Entry 8I5G (electron microscopy, 2.70 A resolution); this record covers chains C and A of the 3 polymer chains in the assembly.

Chain C:
Name: Sodium channel subunit beta-2
Organism: Homo sapiens
Reference sequence: O60939 (SCN2B_HUMAN); numbering as in UniProt (aligned over 1-215)
Sequence (215 residues; each row starts with the number of its first residue):
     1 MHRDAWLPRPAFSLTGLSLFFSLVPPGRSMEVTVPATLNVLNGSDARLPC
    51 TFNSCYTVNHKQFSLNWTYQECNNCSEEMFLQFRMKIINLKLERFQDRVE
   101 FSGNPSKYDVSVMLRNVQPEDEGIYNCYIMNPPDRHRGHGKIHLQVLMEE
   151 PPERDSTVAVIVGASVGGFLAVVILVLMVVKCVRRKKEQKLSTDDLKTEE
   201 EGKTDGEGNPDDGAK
Disordered / not traced: 1-29, 149-215
Disulfides: Cys50-Cys127, Cys72-Cys75
Curated features (UniProtKB/Swiss-Prot):
  - site (Binds SCN2A): Tyr56, Arg135
  - modified residue: Ser192 (Phosphoserine), Thr204 (Phosphothreonine)
  - glycosylation (N-linked (GlcNAc...) asparagine): Asn42, Asn66, Asn74
  - natural variant: Arg28 (R28Q: In ATFB14; R28W: In ATFB14), Asp211 (D211G: Found in a patient with Brugada syndrome; uncertain significance)
  - mutagenesis: Cys55 (C55A/S: Does not bind alpha subunit. Loss of ability to protect alpha subunit from inhibition by the spider protoxin-II)

Chain A:
Name: Sodium channel protein type 9 subunit alpha
Organism: Homo sapiens
Reference sequence: Q15858 (SCN9A_HUMAN); residues 1-1988 here = UniProt positions 1-1988
Sequence (1988 residues; each row starts with the number of its first residue):
     1 MAMLPPPGPQSFVHFTKQSLALIEQRIAERKSKEPKEEKKDDDEEAPKPS
    51 SDLEAGKQLPFIYGDIPPGMVSEPLEDLDPYYADKKTFIVLNKGKTIFRF
   101 NATPALYMLSPFSPLRRISIKILVHSLFSMLIMCTILTNCIFMTMNNPPD
   151 WTKNVEYTFTGIYTFESLVKILARGFCVGEFTFLRDPWNWLDFVVIVFAY
   201 LTEFVNLGNVSALRTFRVLRALKTISVIPGLKTIVGALIQSVKKLSDVMI
   251 LTVFCLSVFALIGLQLFMGNLKHKCFRNSLENNETLESIMNTLESEEDFR
   301 KYFYYLEGSKDALLCGFSTDSGQCPEGYTCVKIGRNPDYGYTSFDTFSWA
   351 FLALFRLMTQDYWENLYQQTLRAAGKTYMIFFVVVIFLGSFYLINLILAV
   401 VAMAYEEQNQANIEEAKQKELEFQQMLDRLKKEQEEAEAIAAAAAEYTSI
   451 RRSRIMGLSESSSETSKLSSKSAKERRNRRKKKNQKKLSSGEEKGDAEKL
   501 SKSESEDSIRRKSFHLGVEGHRRAHEKRLSTPNQSPLSIRGSLFSARRSS
   551 RTSLFSFKGRGRDIGSETEFADDEHSIFGDNESRRGSLFVPHRPQERRSS
   601 NISQASRSPPMLPVNGKMHSAVDCNGVVSLVDGRSALMLPNGQLLPEVII
   651 DKATSDDSGTTNQIHKKRRCSSYLLSEDMLNDPNLRQRAMSRASILTNTV
   701 EELEESRQKCPPWWYRFAHKFLIWNCSPYWIKFKKCIYFIVMDPFVDLAI
   751 TICIVLNTLFMAMEHHPMTEEFKNVLAIGNLVFTGIFAAEMVLKLIAMDP
   801 YEYFQVGWNIFDSLIVTLSLVELFLADVEGLSVLRSFRLLRVFKLAKSWP
   851 TLNMLIKIIGNSVGALGNLTLVLAIIVFIFAVVGMQLFGKSYKECVCKIN
   901 DDCTLPRWHMNDFFHSFLIVFRVLCGEWIETMWDCMEVAGQAMCLIVYMM
   951 VMVIGNLVVLNLFLALLLSSFSSDNLTAIEEDPDANNLQIAVTRIKKGIN
  1001 YVKQTLREFILKAFSKKPKISREIRQAEDLNTKKENYISNHTLAEMSKGH
  1051 NFLKEKDKISGFGSSVDKHLMEDSDGQSFIHNPSLTVTVPIAPGESDLEN
  1101 MNAEELSSDSDSEYSKVRLNRSSSSECSTVDNPLPGEGEEAEAEPMNSDE
  1151 PEACFTDGCVWRFSCCQVNIESGKGKIWWNIRKTCYKIVEHSWFESFIVL
  1201 MILLSSGALAFEDIYIERKKTIKIILEYADKIFTYIFILEMLLKWIAYGY
  1251 KTYFTNAWCWLDFLIVDVSLVTLVANTLGYSDLGPIKSLRTLRALRPLRA
  1301 LSRFEGMRVVVNALIGAIPSIMNVLLVCLIFWLIFSIMGVNLFAGKFYEC
  1351 INTTDGSRFPASQVPNRSECFALMNVSQNVRWKNLKVNFDNVGLGYLSLL
  1401 QVATFKGWTIIMYAAVDSVNVDKQPKYEYSLYMYIYFVVFIIFGSFFTLN
  1451 LFIGVIIDNFNQQKKKLGGQDIFMTEEQKKYYNAMKKLGSKKPQKPIPRP
  1501 GNKIQGCIFDLVTNQAFDISIMVLICLNMVTMMVEKEGQSQHMTEVLYWI
  1551 NVVFIILFTGECVLKLISLRHYYFTVGWNIFDFVVVIISIVGMFLADLIE
  1601 TYFVSPTLFRVIRLARIGRILRLVKGAKGIRTLLFALMMSLPALFNIGLL
  1651 LFLVMFIYAIFGMSNFAYVKKEDGINDMFNFETFGNSMICLFQITTSAGW
  1701 DGLLAPILNSKPPDCDPKKVHPGSSVEGDCGNPSVGIFYFVSYIIISFLV
  1751 VVNMYIAVILENFSVATEESTEPLSEDDFEMFYEVWEKFDPDATQFIEFS
  1801 KLSDFAAALDPPLLIAKPNKVQLIAMDLPMVSGDRIHCLDILFAFTKRVL
  1851 GESGEMDSLRSQMEERFMSANPSKVSYEPITTTLKRKQEDVSATVIQRAY
  1901 RRYRLRQNVKNISSIYIKDGDRDDDLLNKKDMAFDNVNENSSPEKTDATS
  1951 STTSPPSYDSVTKPDKEKYEQDRTEKEDKGKDSKESKK
Disordered / not traced: 1-7, 35-46, 207-208, 419-727, 826-830, 1015-1174, 1769-1988
Disulfides: Cys275-Cys324, Cys315-Cys330, Cys897-Cys903, Cys935-Cys944, Cys1350-Cys1370, Cys1715-Cys1730
Covalently attached groups: N-acetylglucosamine (NAG) linked to Asn283, Asn1352, Asn1366, Asn1375
Metal / ion sites: Na+: Asp361, Glu930
Ligand contacts:
  - 9Z9 ((3beta,14beta,17beta,25R)-3-[4-methoxy-3-(methoxymethyl)butoxy]spirost-5-en): Leu398, Ala402, Glu406, Gln410, Leu960, Phe963, Leu964, Leu967, Leu968, Ser972, Ile1453, Ile1457, Tyr1755, Ile1759, Phe1763
  - 1-O-octadecyl-sn-glycero-3-phosphocholine (LPE), molecule 1: Thr319, Asp320, Lys376, Thr377, Met379, Val383, Phe1652, Met1655, Gly1685, Met1688, Phe1692
  - 1-O-octadecyl-sn-glycero-3-phosphocholine (LPE), molecule 2: Phe387, Glu1477, Gln1478, Tyr1481, Leu1641, Pro1642, Leu1644, Phe1645, Gly1648, Met1754
  - 1-O-octadecyl-sn-glycero-3-phosphocholine (LPE), molecule 3: Lys1187, Ile1188, His1191, Trp1193, Phe1194, Phe1197
  - 1-O-octadecyl-sn-glycero-3-phosphocholine (LPE), molecule 4: Leu1203, Ser1206, Gly1207, Ala1210, Phe1211, Lys1219, Phe1304, Met1307, Leu1649, Phe1652, Leu1653, Phe1656, Phe1684
  - 1-O-octadecyl-sn-glycero-3-phosphocholine (LPE), molecule 5: Asn1256, Ala1257, Trp1258, Leu1261, Leu1292, Leu1295, Leu1298, Leu1301, Val1311, Asn1312, Ile1315
  - 1-O-octadecyl-sn-glycero-3-phosphocholine (LPE), molecule 6: Leu1295, Leu1298, Val1311, Leu1650, Val1654, Ile1657, Tyr1658, Phe1661, Asn1665, Val1735, Phe1738, Tyr1739, Ile1746
  - 1-O-octadecyl-sn-glycero-3-phosphocholine (LPE), molecule 7: Tyr1481, Ala1484, Met1485, Leu1488, Met1638, Leu1641
  - 1-O-octadecyl-sn-glycero-3-phosphocholine (LPE), molecule 8: Pro1733, Ser1734, Ile1737, Phe1738, Val1741, Ser1742, Ile1745, Ile1746
  - pf-05089771 (T70): Glu1545, Tyr1548, Trp1549, Asn1551, Val1552, Ile1555, Ile1588, Ser1589, Gly1592, Met1593, Phe1594, Ala1596, Asp1597, Glu1600, Phe1609, Ile1612, Arg1613, Ala1615, Arg1616, Arg1619
Curated features (UniProtKB/Swiss-Prot):
  - site (Is directly targeted by the spider protoxin-II): Glu822, Asp827
  - modified residue: Ser1490 (Phosphoserine)
  - glycosylation (N-linked (GlcNAc...) asparagine): Asn209, Asn283, Asn1352, Asn1366, Asn1375
  - natural variant: Gln10 (Q10R: In PERYTHM), Ile62 (I62V: Found in a patient with febrile seizures; uncertain significance), Pro149 (P149Q: Found in a patient with febrile seizures; uncertain significance), Phe216 (F216S: In PERYTHM), Ser241 (S241T: In PERYTHM), Asn395 (N395K: In PERYTHM), Asn641 (N641Y: Found in patients with febrile seizures plus; uncertain significance), Cys710 (C710Y: Found in a patient with severe myoclonic epilepsy in infancy; uncertain significance), Ile859 (I859T: In PERYTHM), Leu869 (L869F: In PERYTHM; L869H: In PERYTHM), Arg907 (R907Q: In CIP), Arg1007 (R1007C: In PEXPD), 11 further natural variant entries in UniProt
  - mutagenesis: Glu406 (E406K: Hyperpolarizes the voltage dependence of activation by 10.6 mV and prolonges fast-inactivation duration when coexpressed with SCN1B and SCN2B), Glu764 (E764Q: 5-fold less blocked by the spider huwentoxin-IV), Ile778 (I778A: 5-fold less inhibited by the spider protoxin-II), Glu822 (E822A: No change in inhibition (IC(50)) by the spider protoxin-II, but has a significant impact on channel activation by shifiting the V(50) towart 0 mV when targeted by protoxin-II ...), Leu823 (L823A: 9-fold less inhibited by the spider protoxin-II), Phe824 (F824A: 4-fold less inhibited by the spider protoxin-II; F824C: Less inhibited by the spider protoxin-II), Leu825 (L825A: No change in inhibition by the spider protoxin-II; L825C: 19-fold less blocked by the spider huwentoxin-IV), Ala826 (A826L: 8-fold less inhibited by the spider protoxin-II), Asp827 (D827A: 13-fold less blocked by the spider huwentoxin-IV, 3-fold less inhibited by the spider protoxin-II, and has a significant impact on channel activation by shifiting the V(50) towart 0 mV when ...), Glu829 (E829C: 400-fold less blocked by the spider huwentoxin-IV), Thr1409 to Ile1410 (Important increase in inhibition by saxitoxin and little increase in inhibition by tetrodotoxin), Ser1490 (S1490A: Abolishes stimulation by agents that stimulate PKC activity; S1490D/E: Increases current amplitude), 3 further mutagenesis entries in UniProt

Interface between chain C and chain A:
Disulfides between the chains: Cys55(C)-Cys895(A)
Pairs across the interface (11; chain C residue first):
  Cys55(C) with Cys895(A), disulfide; Lys898(A)
  Tyr56(C) with Glu894(A), hydrogen bond (side chain-backbone); Cys895(A); Val896(A), hydrogen bond (side chain-backbone); Cys897(A), hydrogen bond (side chain-backbone); Lys898(A)
  Lys61(C) with Glu294(A), salt bridge
  Pro133(C) with Cys897(A), hydrogen bond (backbone-side chain)
  Arg135(C) with Asp902(A); Cys903(A)

In short:
5 residues of chain C and 8 residues of chain A are in contact; the contacts include 1 disulfide bond, 4
hydrogen bonds and 1 salt bridge. Among the polar pairs are Lys61(C)-Glu294(A), Tyr56(C)-Glu894(A) and
Tyr56(C)-Val896(A).
Chain C is Sodium channel subunit beta-2 and chain A is Sodium channel protein type 9 subunit alpha, both from
Homo sapiens; the structure, Structure of human Nav1.7 in complex with PF-05089771, was determined by electron
microscopy, deposited together with 8I5B, 8I5X, 8I5Y, 8J4F, 8S9B and 8S9C.
